8R6R - chains C and D of the 9 polymer chains in the assembly; structure by electron microscopy, 3.89 A resolution.

== Chain C ==
Molecule: DNA-directed RNA polymerase subunit beta
From: Mycolicibacterium smegmatis MC2 155
Notes: EC 2.7.7.6
UniProt: P60281 (RPOB_MYCS2); residue numbers follow UniProt; this construct covers 1-1169
Sequence (1169 residues; numbered 1 to 1169; the number before each row is that of its first residue):
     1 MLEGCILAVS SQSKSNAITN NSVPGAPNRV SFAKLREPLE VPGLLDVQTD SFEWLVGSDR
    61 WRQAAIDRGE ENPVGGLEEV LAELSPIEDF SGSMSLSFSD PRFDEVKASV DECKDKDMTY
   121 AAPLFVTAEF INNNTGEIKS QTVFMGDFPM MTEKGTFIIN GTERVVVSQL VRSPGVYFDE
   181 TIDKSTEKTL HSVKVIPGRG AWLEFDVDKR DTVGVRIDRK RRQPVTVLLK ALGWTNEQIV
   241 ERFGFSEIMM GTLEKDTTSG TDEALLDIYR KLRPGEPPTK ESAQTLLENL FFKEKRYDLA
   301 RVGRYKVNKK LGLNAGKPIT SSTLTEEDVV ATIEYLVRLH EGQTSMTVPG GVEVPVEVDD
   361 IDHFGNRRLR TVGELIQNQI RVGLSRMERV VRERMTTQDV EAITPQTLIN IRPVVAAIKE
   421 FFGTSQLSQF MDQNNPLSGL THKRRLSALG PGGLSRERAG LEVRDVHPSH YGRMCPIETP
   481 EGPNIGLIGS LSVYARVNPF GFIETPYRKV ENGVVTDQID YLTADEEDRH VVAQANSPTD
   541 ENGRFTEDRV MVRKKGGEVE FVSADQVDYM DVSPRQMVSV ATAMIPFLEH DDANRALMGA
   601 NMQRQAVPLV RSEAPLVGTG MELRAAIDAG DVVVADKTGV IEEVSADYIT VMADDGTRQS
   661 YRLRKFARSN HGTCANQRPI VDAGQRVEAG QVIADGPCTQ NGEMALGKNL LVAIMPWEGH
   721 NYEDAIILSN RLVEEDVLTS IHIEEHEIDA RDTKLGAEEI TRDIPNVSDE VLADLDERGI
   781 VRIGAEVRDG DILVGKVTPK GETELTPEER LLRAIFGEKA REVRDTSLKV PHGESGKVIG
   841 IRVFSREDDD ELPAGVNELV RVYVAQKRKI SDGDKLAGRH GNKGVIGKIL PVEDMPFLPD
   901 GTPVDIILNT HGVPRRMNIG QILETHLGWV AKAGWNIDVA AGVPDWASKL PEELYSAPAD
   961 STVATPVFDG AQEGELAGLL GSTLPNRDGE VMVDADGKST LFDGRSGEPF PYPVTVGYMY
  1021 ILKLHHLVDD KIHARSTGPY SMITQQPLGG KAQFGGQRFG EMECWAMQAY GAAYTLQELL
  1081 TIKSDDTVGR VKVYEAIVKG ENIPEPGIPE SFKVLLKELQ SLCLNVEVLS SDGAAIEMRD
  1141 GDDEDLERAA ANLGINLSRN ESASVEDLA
Unresolved in the structure: 1-21, 1131-1169

== Chain D ==
Molecule: DNA-directed RNA polymerase subunit beta'
From: Mycolicibacterium smegmatis MC2 155
UniProt: A0QS66 (RPOC_MYCS2); numbering as in UniProt (aligned over 1-1317)
Sequence (1317 residues; each row starts with the number of its first residue):
     1 MLDVNFFDEL RIGLATADDI RNWSYGEVKK PETINYRTLK PEKDGLFCEK IFGPTRDWEC
    61 YCGKYKRVRF KGIICERCGV EVTRAKVRRE RMGHIELAAP VTHIWYFKGV PSRLGYLLDL
   121 APKDLEKIIY FAAYVITSVD DEMRHNELST LEAEMAVEKK AVEDQRDADL EARAQKLEAD
   181 LAELEAEGAK SDVRRKVRDS GEREMRQLRD RAQRELDRLD EIWNTFTKLA PKQLIVDEVL
   241 YRELQDRYGE YFTGAMGAES IKKLIENFDI DAEAESLREV IRSGKGQKKL RALKRLKVVA
   301 AFQQSGNSPM GMVLDAVPVI PPELRPMVQL DGGRFATSDL NDLYRRVINR NNRLKRLIDL
   361 GAPEIIVNNE KRMLQESVDA LFDNGRRGRP VTGPGNRPLK SLSDLLKGKQ GRFRQNLLGK
   421 RVDYSGRSVI VVGPQLKLHQ CGLPKLMALE LFKPFVMKRL VDLNHAQNIK SAKRMVERQR
   481 PQVWDVLEEV IAEHPVLLNR APTLHRLGIQ AFEPQLVEGK AIQLHPLVCE AFNADFDGDQ
   541 MAVHLPLSAE AQAEARILML SSNNILSPAS GKPLAMPRLD MVTGLYYLTT LVEGATGEYQ
   601 AATKDAPEQG VYSSPAEAIM AMDRGALSVR AKIKVRLTEL RPPTDLEAQL FENGWKPGDA
   661 WTAETTLGRV MFNELLPKSY PFVNEQMHKK VQARIINDLA ERFPMIVVAQ TVDKLKDAGF
   721 YWATRSGVTV SMADVLVPPQ KQEILERHEA EADAIERKYQ RGALNHTERN ESLVKIWQDA
   781 TEEVGKALEE FYPADNPIIT IVKSGATGNL TQTRTLAGMK GLVTNPKGEF IPRPIKSSFR
   841 EGLTVLEYFI NTHGARKGLA DTALRTADSG YLTRRLVDVS QDVIVREHDC ETERGINVTL
   901 AERGPDGTLI RDAHVETSAF ARTLATDAVD ANGNVIIERG HDLGDPAIDA LLAAGITTVK
   961 VRSVLTCTSA TGVCAMCYGR SMATGKLVDI GEAVGIVAAQ SIGEPGTQLT MRTFHQGGVT
  1021 GGADIVGGLP RVQELFEARV PRNKAPIADV AGRVRLEESD KFFKITIVPD DGGEEVVYDK
  1081 LSKRQRLRVI THEDGTEGVL SDGDHVEVGD QLMEGAADPH EVLRVQGPRE VQIHLVKEVQ
  1141 EVYRAQGVSI HDKHIEVIVR QMLRRVTIID SGSTEFLPGS LTERAEFEAE NRRVVAEGGE
  1201 PAAGRPVLMG ITKASLATDS WLSAASFQET TRVLTDAAIN CRSDKLNGLK ENVIIGKLIP
  1261 AGTGISRYRN IQVQPTEEAR AAAYTIPSYE DQYYSPDFGQ ATGAAVPLDD YGYSDYR
Unresolved in the structure: 1-5, 1012-1026, 1282-1317
Curated features (UniProtKB/Swiss-Prot):
  - binding site (Zn(2+)): Cys-60, Cys-62, Cys-75, Cys-78, Cys-890, Cys-967, Cys-974, Cys-977
  - binding site (Mg(2+)): Asp-535, Asp-537, Asp-539
Metal / ion sites: Zn2+ site 1: Cys-60, Cys-62, Cys-75, Cys-78; Mg2+: Asp-535, Asp-537, Asp-539; Zn2+ site 2: Cys-890, Cys-967, Cys-974, Cys-977

== Chain C / chain D interface ==
Pairs across the interface (275; chain C residue first):
  Leu-461(C) / Lys-857(D)  hydrogen bond (backbone-side chain)
  Leu-461(C) / Ala-860(D)
  Leu-461(C) / Leu-864(D)  hydrophobic
  Arg-464(C) / Arg-856(D)  hydrogen bond (backbone-side chain)
  Asp-465(C) / Pro-826(D)
  Asp-465(C) / His-853(D)
  Asp-465(C) / Lys-857(D)
  Val-466(C) / Pro-826(D)
  Val-466(C) / His-853(D)
  Val-466(C) / Arg-856(D)
  Tyr-471(C) / Val-845(D)
  Tyr-471(C) / Leu-846(D)  hydrophobic
  Tyr-471(C) / Phe-849(D)
  Pro-476(C) / Arg-856(D)  hydrogen bond (backbone-side chain)
  Ile-477(C) / Tyr-848(D)  hydrophobic
  Ile-477(C) / Thr-852(D)
  Thr-479(C) / Arg-856(D)
  Ile-485(C) / Leu-859(D)  hydrophobic
  Ile-485(C) / Ala-860(D)  hydrophobic
  Gly-486(C) / Arg-856(D)
  Gln-534(C) / Thr-844(D)
  Gln-534(C) / Val-845(D)  hydrogen bond (side chain-backbone)
  Gln-534(C) / Leu-846(D)  hydrogen bond (side chain-backbone)
  Asn-536(C) / Val-845(D)
  Met-551(C) / Leu-846(D)  hydrophobic
  Arg-553(C) / Leu-846(D)
  Val-559(C) / Arg-833(D)
  Val-559(C) / Ile-850(D)  hydrophobic
  Glu-560(C) / Arg-833(D)  salt bridge
  Phe-561(C) / Arg-833(D)
  Met-577(C) / Val-845(D)  hydrophobic
  Met-577(C) / Phe-849(D)  hydrophobic
  Leu-588(C) / Tyr-848(D)
  Glu-589(C) / Phe-839(D)
  Glu-589(C) / Leu-843(D)
  His-590(C) / Phe-839(D)
  His-590(C) / Arg-840(D)
  Asp-591(C) / Phe-839(D)
  Asp-591(C) / Tyr-848(D)  hydrogen bond (backbone-side chain)
  Asp-592(C) / Tyr-848(D)
  Asp-592(C) / Asn-851(D)
  Ala-593(C) / Ala-855(D)  hydrophobic
  Asn-594(C) / Ala-855(D)
  Ala-596(C) / Tyr-848(D)
  Leu-597(C) / Leu-859(D)  hydrophobic
  Ile-714(C) / Thr-729(D)  hydrogen bond (backbone-side chain)
  Pro-716(C) / Ala-723(D)
  Pro-716(C) / Thr-724(D)
  Pro-716(C) / Val-728(D)  hydrophobic
  Trp-717(C) / Thr-724(D)
  Glu-718(C) / Pro-434(D)
  Glu-718(C) / Thr-724(D)  hydrogen bond (backbone-side chain)
  Glu-718(C) / Arg-725(D)  salt bridge
  Gly-719(C) / Val-432(D)
  Gly-719(C) / Pro-434(D)
  Gly-719(C) / Phe-720(D)
  His-720(C) / Val-432(D)
  His-720(C) / Pro-434(D)
  Tyr-722(C) / Val-432(D)  hydrophobic
  Tyr-722(C) / Pro-526(D)
  Tyr-722(C) / Phe-536(D)
  Tyr-722(C) / Arg-578(D)  hydrogen bond
  Tyr-722(C) / Phe-720(D)  hydrophobic
  Glu-723(C) / Ala-534(D)
  Glu-723(C) / Asp-535(D)
  Glu-723(C) / Phe-536(D)  hydrogen bond (backbone-backbone)
  Glu-723(C) / Arg-578(D)  salt bridge
  Glu-723(C) / Leu-579(D)
  Asp-724(C) / Phe-536(D)
  Ala-725(C) / Val-432(D)  hydrophobic
  Arg-751(C) / Gly-332(D)  hydrogen bond (side chain-backbone)
  Asp-791(C) / Arg-478(D)  salt bridge
  Glu-802(C) / Arg-56(D)  salt bridge
  Glu-804(C) / Lys-66(D)
  Gly-873(C) / Val-429(D)
  Gly-873(C) / Ala-521(D)
  Lys-875(C) / Gly-538(D)  hydrogen bond (side chain-backbone)
  Lys-883(C) / Asp-537(D)
  Gly-884(C) / Phe-536(D)
  Val-885(C) / Val-429(D)  hydrophobic
  Val-885(C) / Ile-430(D)
  Val-885(C) / Val-431(D)  hydrophobic
  Val-885(C) / Phe-536(D)  hydrogen bond (backbone-backbone)
  Val-885(C) / Gly-538(D)
  Ile-886(C) / Val-431(D)
  Asn-909(C) / Asp-580(D)  hydrogen bond
  Thr-910(C) / Val-728(D)  hydrogen bond (side chain-backbone)
  Thr-910(C) / Thr-729(D)
  Thr-910(C) / Val-730(D)
  His-911(C) / Asp-580(D)  salt bridge
  His-911(C) / Thr-583(D)  hydrogen bond
  His-911(C) / Ile-801(D)
  Arg-915(C) / Leu-579(D)
  Arg-915(C) / Thr-807(D)  hydrogen bond
  Arg-915(C) / Gln-812(D)
  Met-917(C) / Leu-816(D)  hydrophobic
  Met-917(C) / Phe-839(D)  hydrophobic
  Ile-919(C) / Leu-816(D)  hydrophobic
  Ile-919(C) / Phe-839(D)
  His-926(C) / Ser-731(D)
  His-926(C) / Met-732(D)
  Phe-968(C) / Tyr-848(D)  hydrophobic
  Glu-973(C) / Arg-840(D)  salt bridge
  Glu-973(C) / Glu-841(D)
  Leu-976(C) / Met-732(D)  hydrophobic
  Leu-980(C) / Met-732(D)  hydrophobic
  Asp-996(C) / Ser-731(D)  hydrogen bond (backbone-side chain)
  Asp-996(C) / Ala-733(D)
  Lys-998(C) / Ser-731(D)
  Asp-1003(C) / Arg-725(D)  salt bridge
  Pro-1011(C) / Arg-725(D)
  Tyr-1012(C) / Tyr-587(D)  hydrogen bond
  Tyr-1012(C) / Arg-630(D)  hydrogen bond
  Tyr-1012(C) / Arg-725(D)
  Tyr-1012(C) / Ser-726(D)
  Tyr-1012(C) / Gly-727(D)
  Thr-1015(C) / Thr-729(D)
  Thr-1015(C) / Val-730(D)
  Val-1028(C) / Val-429(D)  hydrophobic
  Val-1028(C) / Lys-520(D)
  Asp-1029(C) / Lys-520(D)  salt bridge
  Lys-1031(C) / Gln-540(D)
  Ile-1032(C) / Arg-427(D)
  Ile-1032(C) / Met-447(D)  hydrophobic
  Ile-1032(C) / Lys-520(D)
  His-1033(C) / Gly-426(D)
  His-1033(C) / Arg-427(D)  hydrogen bond (backbone-backbone)
  Ala-1034(C) / Ser-425(D)
  Ala-1034(C) / Gly-426(D)
  Ala-1034(C) / Met-447(D)  hydrophobic
  Ala-1034(C) / Glu-450(D)
  Arg-1035(C) / Asp-423(D)  salt bridge
  Arg-1035(C) / Tyr-424(D)  hydrogen bond (backbone-backbone)
  Arg-1035(C) / Ser-425(D)  hydrogen bond (backbone-backbone)
  Arg-1035(C) / Glu-450(D)
  Ser-1036(C) / Asp-423(D)
  Ser-1036(C) / Tyr-424(D)
  Ser-1036(C) / Glu-450(D)
  Ser-1036(C) / Leu-451(D)
  Ser-1036(C) / Pro-454(D)
  Thr-1037(C) / Tyr-424(D)  hydrogen bond
  Tyr-1040(C) / Asp-423(D)
  Met-1042(C) / Glu-323(D)
  Met-1042(C) / Pro-326(D)  hydrophobic
  Met-1042(C) / Val-328(D)  hydrophobic
  Gln-1046(C) / Lys-420(D)
  Gln-1046(C) / Arg-421(D)  hydrogen bond (side chain-backbone)
  Pro-1047(C) / Arg-421(D)
  Pro-1047(C) / Asp-423(D)
  Gly-1049(C) / Arg-421(D)
  Gly-1056(C) / Arg-421(D)  hydrogen bond (backbone-side chain)
  Gly-1056(C) / Val-422(D)
  Gln-1057(C) / Arg-421(D)
  Gln-1057(C) / Val-422(D)  hydrogen bond (backbone-backbone)
  Gln-1057(C) / Ser-425(D)  hydrogen bond (backbone-side chain)
  Gln-1057(C) / Gly-426(D)
  Gln-1057(C) / Arg-427(D)
  Arg-1058(C) / Lys-420(D)
  Arg-1058(C) / Arg-421(D)
  Phe-1059(C) / Gly-419(D)
  Phe-1059(C) / Lys-420(D)  hydrogen bond (backbone-backbone)
  Glu-1061(C) / Leu-418(D)
  Met-1062(C) / Thr-503(D)
  Glu-1063(C) / Asn-499(D)
  Glu-1063(C) / Thr-503(D)  hydrogen bond
  Glu-1063(C) / Ile-509(D)
  Trp-1065(C) / Arg-874(D)
  Trp-1065(C) / Val-877(D)
  Trp-1065(C) / Ile-996(D)
  Trp-1065(C) / Gln-1000(D)  hydrogen bond (backbone-side chain)
  Ala-1066(C) / Arg-506(D)
  Ala-1066(C) / Ile-509(D)  hydrophobic
  Ala-1066(C) / Gln-1000(D)
  Met-1067(C) / Met-559(D)  hydrophobic
  Gln-1068(C) / Ala-993(D)
  Gln-1068(C) / Leu-1249(D)
  Gln-1068(C) / Ile-1259(D)
  Ala-1069(C) / Arg-506(D)  hydrogen bond (backbone-side chain)
  Ala-1069(C) / Gln-1000(D)
  Tyr-1070(C) / Arg-506(D)  hydrogen bond (side chain-backbone)
  Tyr-1070(C) / Leu-507(D)
  Tyr-1070(C) / Ile-509(D)  hydrogen bond (side chain-backbone)
  Tyr-1070(C) / Gln-510(D)
  Tyr-1070(C) / Met-559(D)  hydrophobic
  Tyr-1070(C) / Asn-564(D)
  Gly-1071(C) / Glu-554(D)
  Gly-1071(C) / Gly-1262(D)
  Gly-1071(C) / Thr-1263(D)  hydrogen bond (backbone-backbone)
  Ala-1072(C) / Glu-554(D)
  Ala-1073(C) / Glu-554(D)  hydrogen bond (backbone-side chain)
  Ala-1073(C) / Ile-1259(D)  hydrophobic
  Ala-1073(C) / Ala-1261(D)
  Ala-1073(C) / Gly-1264(D)
  Tyr-1074(C) / Glu-550(D)
  Tyr-1074(C) / Glu-554(D)
  Tyr-1074(C) / Thr-1263(D)
  Tyr-1074(C) / Arg-1269(D)
  Thr-1075(C) / Ala-551(D)
  Thr-1075(C) / Glu-554(D)  hydrogen bond
  Gln-1077(C) / Gly-1256(D)
  Gln-1077(C) / Leu-1258(D)
  Glu-1078(C) / Leu-545(D)
  Glu-1078(C) / Pro-546(D)
  Glu-1078(C) / Leu-547(D)  hydrogen bond (side chain-backbone)
  Glu-1078(C) / Ser-548(D)  hydrogen bond
  Glu-1078(C) / Ala-551(D)
  Leu-1079(C) / Val-422(D)
  Leu-1080(C) / Lys-420(D)  hydrogen bond (backbone-side chain)
  Leu-1080(C) / Val-1253(D)  hydrophobic
  Lys-1083(C) / Val-422(D)
  Lys-1083(C) / Asp-423(D)  hydrogen bond (backbone-backbone)
  Lys-1083(C) / Leu-545(D)  hydrogen bond (side chain-backbone)
  Lys-1083(C) / Leu-547(D)
  Ser-1084(C) / Lys-420(D)
  Ser-1084(C) / Arg-421(D)  hydrogen bond (side chain-backbone)
  Asp-1085(C) / Lys-420(D)  salt bridge
  Val-1093(C) / Leu-547(D)  hydrophobic
  Tyr-1094(C) / Tyr-424(D)
  Tyr-1094(C) / Met-457(D)
  Ile-1097(C) / Pro-454(D)  hydrophobic
  Ile-1097(C) / Phe-455(D)  hydrophobic
  Ile-1097(C) / Lys-458(D)
  Ile-1097(C) / Leu-547(D)  hydrophobic
  Val-1098(C) / Lys-458(D)
  Val-1098(C) / Ile-469(D)  hydrophobic
  Gly-1100(C) / Lys-458(D)
  Ile-1103(C) / Ser-548(D)
  Pro-1109(C) / Ile-1255(D)
  Glu-1110(C) / Arg-89(D)  salt bridge
  Ser-1111(C) / Leu-417(D)
  Phe-1112(C) / Phe-7(D)  hydrophobic
  Phe-1112(C) / Ile-1255(D)  hydrophobic
  Val-1114(C) / Arg-89(D)
  Val-1114(C) / Leu-324(D)  hydrophobic
  Val-1114(C) / Arg-412(D)
  Leu-1115(C) / Arg-412(D)
  Leu-1115(C) / Phe-413(D)  hydrophobic
  Lys-1117(C) / Glu-90(D)  hydrogen bond (side chain-backbone)
  Lys-1117(C) / Met-92(D)
  Glu-1118(C) / Arg-412(D)  salt bridge
  Leu-1119(C) / Leu-406(D)  hydrophobic
  Gln-1120(C) / Trp-23(D)
  Gln-1120(C) / Met-92(D)
  Gln-1120(C) / Pro-318(D)
  Ser-1121(C) / Met-92(D)
  Ser-1121(C) / Pro-318(D)
  Ser-1121(C) / Ile-320(D)
  Ser-1121(C) / Tyr-344(D)
  Ser-1121(C) / Leu-402(D)
  Leu-1122(C) / His-103(D)  hydrogen bond (backbone-side chain)
  Leu-1122(C) / Trp-105(D)  hydrophobic
  Leu-1122(C) / Phe-382(D)
  Leu-1122(C) / Leu-406(D)  hydrophobic
  Cys-1123(C) / Ala-15(D)  hydrogen bond (backbone-backbone)
  Cys-1123(C) / Pro-318(D)
  Cys-1123(C) / Phe-382(D)  hydrophobic
  Leu-1124(C) / Gly-13(D)
  Leu-1124(C) / Trp-105(D)  hydrophobic
  Leu-1124(C) / Tyr-106(D)
  Leu-1124(C) / Ala-1238(D)  hydrophobic
  Asn-1125(C) / Arg-11(D)
  Asn-1125(C) / Gly-13(D)  hydrogen bond (backbone-backbone)
  Asn-1125(C) / Ala-15(D)
  Asn-1125(C) / Asp-19(D)
  Asn-1125(C) / Trp-23(D)
  Val-1126(C) / Leu-10(D)  hydrophobic
  Val-1126(C) / Arg-11(D)
  Glu-1127(C) / Arg-11(D)  hydrogen bond (backbone-backbone)
  Val-1128(C) / Phe-7(D)  hydrophobic
  Val-1128(C) / Glu-9(D)
  Val-1128(C) / Leu-10(D)  hydrophobic
  Leu-1129(C) / Asp-8(D)  hydrogen bond (backbone-backbone)
  Leu-1129(C) / Glu-9(D)  hydrogen bond (backbone-backbone)
  Leu-1129(C) / Arg-11(D)
  Ser-1130(C) / Asp-8(D)
Other interface residues (no listed pair), chain C (156 interface residues in all): His-467, Pro-468, His-470, Cys-475, Pro-574, Met-715, Arg-788, Asp-872, Gly-887, Val-913, Ile-922, Leu-923, Gln-972, Ala-977, Phe-1010, Pro-1013, Val-1014, Ile-1043, Gln-1045, Leu-1048, Gly-1060, Leu-1076, Thr-1081, Arg-1090, Lys-1099, Ile-1108, Leu-1116
Other interface residues (no listed pair), chain D (170 interface residues in all): Phe-6, Ile-12, Leu-14, Ile-20, Leu-314, Pro-321, Asp-331, Ser-403, Leu-405, Gln-415, Asn-416, Ser-428, Pro-444, Lys-453, Leu-497, Pro-502, Gln-523, Ala-542, His-544, Leu-558, Met-581, Tyr-721, Asp-734, Val-735, Ala-806, Gly-842, Glu-992, Val-997, Trp-1221, Leu-1234, Lys-1257

== In short ==
The interface between chain C and chain D involves 156 residues on one side and 170 on the other; the contacts
include 50 hydrogen bonds and 13 salt bridges. Polar pairs include Glu-560(C)/Arg-833(D),
Glu-718(C)/Arg-725(D) and Glu-723(C)/Arg-578(D).
Here chain C is DNA-directed RNA polymerase subunit beta and chain D is DNA-directed RNA polymerase subunit
beta', both from Mycolicibacterium smegmatis MC2 155. Entry 8R6R (Mycobacterium smegnatis RNA polymerase
RP2-like transcription initiation complex with SigmaA, RbpA and open promoter DNA) was determined by electron
microscopy (same publication as 8Q3I, 8QN8, 8QTI, 8QU6, 8R2M, 8R3M and 8R6P).
